PDB entry 3NBC | X-ray diffraction, 1.01 A resolution | chains A and B

[Chain A (and B)]
Molecule: Ricin B-like lectin
From: Clitocybe nebularis
Notes: chain B of this document is another copy of the same molecule, construct and numbering; everything in this record applies to it too
UniProt: B2ZRS9 (B2ZRS9_CLINE); residues 1-148 here correspond to UniProt positions 2-149 (UniProt number = residue number + 1)
Amino-acid sequence (148 residues; each row starts with the number of its first residue):
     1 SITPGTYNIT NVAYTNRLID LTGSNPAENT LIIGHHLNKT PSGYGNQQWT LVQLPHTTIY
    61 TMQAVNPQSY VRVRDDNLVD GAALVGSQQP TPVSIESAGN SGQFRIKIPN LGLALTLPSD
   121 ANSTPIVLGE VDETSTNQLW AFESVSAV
UniProt features mapped onto this chain:
  - region: Pro109 to Leu111 (Involved in dimerization)
  - binding site (a carbohydrate): Asp20, Gly23, Asn38, Asn46
  - modified residue: Ser1 (N-acetylserine)
From the paper describing this entry:
  - binding site for beta-D-galactopyranose: Asp20, Gly23, Asn38, Asn46
  - mutagenesis - D20R: abolished binding to glycan microarray

[Chain A / chain B interface]
Contacting residue pairs - 23 pairs, chain A then chain B:
  Val52(A) with Leu54(B)
  Leu54(A) with Val52(B); Leu54(B); Ile59(B), hydrophobic
  His56(A) with Tyr70(B); Pro90(B)
  Thr57(A) with Thr61(B); Pro92(B)
  Ile59(A) with Leu54(B), hydrophobic; Pro92(B), hydrophobic
  Thr61(A) with Thr57(B)
  Tyr70(A) with His56(B)
  Leu78(A) with Asn110(B)
  Pro90(A) with His56(B)
  Pro92(A) with Thr57(B); Ile59(B), hydrophobic
  Ile108(A) with Asn110(B)
  Pro109(A) with Asn110(B), hydrogen bond (backbone-side chain)
  Asn110(A) with Leu78(B); Ile108(B); Pro109(B), hydrogen bond (side chain-backbone); Leu111(B)
  Leu111(A) with Asn110(B)
Interface residues without a listed pair, chain A (17 interface residues in all): Gln53, Pro55, Tyr60
Interface residues without a listed pair, chain B (17 interface residues in all): Gln53, Pro55, Tyr60

[Summary]
The chain A/chain B interface involves 17 residues from each chain; the contacts include 2 hydrogen bonds. Its
one hydrogen-bonded contact is Pro109(A)-Asn110(B). Curated annotation (UniProt) lists 4 carbohydrate-binding
residues on chain A. From the paper: a binding site for beta-D-galactopyranose at Asp20(A), Gly23(A) and
Asn38(A) among others; D20R of chain A abolishes binding to glycan microarray.
Both chains are Ricin B-like lectin (Clitocybe nebularis). Entry 3NBC (Clitocybe nebularis ricin B-like lectin
(CNL) in complex with lactose, crystallized at pH 4.4) was determined by X-ray diffraction together with 3NBD
from the same study.
